Entry 8ROP (X-ray diffraction, 1.15 A resolution); this record covers chains A and B of the 3 polymer chains in the assembly.

== Chain A ==
Name: MHC class I antigen
Organism: Homo sapiens
UniProtKB: A0A167RQK8 (A0A167RQK8_HUMAN); residues 1-276 here correspond to UniProt positions 25-300 (UniProt number = residue number + 24)
Chain sequence (276 residues; each row starts with the number of its first residue):
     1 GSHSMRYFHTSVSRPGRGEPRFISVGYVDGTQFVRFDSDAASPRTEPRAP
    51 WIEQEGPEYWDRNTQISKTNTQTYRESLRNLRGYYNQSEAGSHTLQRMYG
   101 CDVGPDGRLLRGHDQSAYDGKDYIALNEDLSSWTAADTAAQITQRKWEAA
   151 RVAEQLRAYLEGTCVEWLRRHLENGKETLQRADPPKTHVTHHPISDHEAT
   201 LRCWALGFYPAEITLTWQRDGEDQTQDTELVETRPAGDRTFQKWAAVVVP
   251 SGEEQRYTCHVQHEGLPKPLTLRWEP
Disulfide bonds: Cys101-Cys164, Cys203-Cys259

== Chain B ==
Name: Beta-2-microglobulin
Organism: Homo sapiens
UniProtKB: P61769 (B2MG_HUMAN); residues 2-100 here correspond to UniProt positions 21-119 (UniProt number = residue number + 19)
Chain sequence (100 residues; row label = number of the first residue in the row):
     1 MIQRTPKIQVYSRHPAENGKSNFLNCYVSGFHPSDIEVDLLKNGERIEKV
    51 EHSDLSFSKDWSFYLLYYTEFTPTEKDEYACRVNHVTLSQPKIVKWDRDM
Differences from the reference sequence: initiating methionine (1)
UniProt features mapped onto this chain:
  - modified residue: Gln3 (Pyrrolidone carboxylic acid)
  - glycosylation: Ile2 (N-linked (Glc) (glycation) isoleucine), Lys20 (N-linked (Glc) (glycation) lysine), Lys42 (N-linked (Glc) (glycation) lysine), Lys49 (N-linked (Glc) (glycation) lysine), Lys59 (N-linked (Glc) (glycation) lysine), Lys92 (N-linked (Glc) (glycation) lysine), Lys95 (N-linked (Glc) (glycation) lysine)
Disulfide bonds: Cys26-Cys81

== How chain A and chain B interact ==
Residue-residue contacts (51):
  Phe8(A) with Ser56(B); Phe57(B), hydrophobic
  His9(A) with Phe57(B)
  Thr10(A) with Phe57(B); Phe63(B)
  Val12(A) with Ser34(B)
  Val25(A) with Asp54(B); Leu55(B); Ser56(B)
  Tyr27(A) with Tyr64(B), hydrogen bond
  Gln32(A) with Asp54(B), hydrogen bond
  Arg35(A) with Asp54(B), salt bridge
  Arg48(A) with Asp54(B), salt bridge
  Ser92(A) with Met1(B)
  His93(A) with Met1(B)
  Gln96(A) with His32(B), hydrogen bond; Phe57(B); Trp61(B), hydrogen bond (side chain-backbone); Phe63(B)
  Arg97(A) with Phe57(B)
  Met98(A) with Trp61(B), hydrophobic
  Gln115(A) with Trp61(B)
  Ser116(A) with Trp61(B)
  Ala117(A) with Trp61(B), hydrophobic
  Asp119(A) with Met1(B); His32(B)
  Gly120(A) with Arg4(B), hydrogen bond (backbone-side chain); His32(B)
  Asp122(A) with Trp61(B), hydrogen bond
  His192(A) with Asp99(B), salt bridge
  Arg202(A) with Asp99(B), hydrogen bond (side chain-backbone)
  Trp204(A) with Asp99(B); Met100(B)
  Val231(A) with Gln9(B)
  Glu232(A) with Lys7(B), salt bridge; Gln9(B), hydrogen bond (backbone-side chain); Tyr27(B), hydrogen bond; Ser29(B), hydrogen bond
  Arg234(A) with Gln9(B), hydrogen bond; Tyr11(B); Met100(B), hydrogen bond (side chain-backbone)
  Pro235(A) with Tyr11(B), hydrogen bond (backbone-side chain); Asn25(B); Tyr27(B)
  Ala236(A) with Arg13(B), hydrogen bond (backbone-side chain); Asn25(B), hydrogen bond (backbone-side chain)
  Gly237(A) with Arg13(B)
  Gln242(A) with Tyr11(B); Ser12(B), hydrogen bond (side chain-backbone); Arg13(B), hydrogen bond (side chain-backbone)
  Trp244(A) with Met100(B), hydrogen bond (side chain-backbone)
Also at the interface, not in a pair above, chain A (38 interface residues in all): Arg17, Arg21, Ile23, Thr94, Lys121, Thr233, Asp238
Also at the interface, not in a pair above, chain B (26 interface residues in all): Ile2, His14, Asp35, Leu66, Arg98

== In short ==
The interface between chain A and chain B involves 38 residues on one side and 26 on the other, with 18
hydrogen bonds and 4 salt bridges. Polar contacts include Arg35(A)-Asp54(B), Arg48(A)-Asp54(B) and
His192(A)-Asp99(B).
Here chain A is MHC class I antigen and chain B is Beta-2-microglobulin, both from Homo sapiens. Entry 8ROP
(Crystal structure of HLA B*18:01 in complex with QEIRTFSF, an 8-mer epitope from Influenza A) was determined
by X-ray diffraction (same publication as 8RNG, 8RNH and 8ROO).
